Entry 6IGX (X-ray diffraction, 3.00 A resolution); this record covers chains B and A.

Chain B:
Name: Condensin complex subunit 3
Organism: Homo sapiens
Reference sequence: Q9BPX3 (CND3_HUMAN); numbering as in UniProt; present here: 1-478, 554-900
Amino-acid sequence (839 residues; row label = number of the first residue in the row; note: 75 numbers in that range are skipped by the numbering (no residue carries them; nothing is unmodelled there); numbers below 1 keep their minus sign (Met-13 is residue -13)):
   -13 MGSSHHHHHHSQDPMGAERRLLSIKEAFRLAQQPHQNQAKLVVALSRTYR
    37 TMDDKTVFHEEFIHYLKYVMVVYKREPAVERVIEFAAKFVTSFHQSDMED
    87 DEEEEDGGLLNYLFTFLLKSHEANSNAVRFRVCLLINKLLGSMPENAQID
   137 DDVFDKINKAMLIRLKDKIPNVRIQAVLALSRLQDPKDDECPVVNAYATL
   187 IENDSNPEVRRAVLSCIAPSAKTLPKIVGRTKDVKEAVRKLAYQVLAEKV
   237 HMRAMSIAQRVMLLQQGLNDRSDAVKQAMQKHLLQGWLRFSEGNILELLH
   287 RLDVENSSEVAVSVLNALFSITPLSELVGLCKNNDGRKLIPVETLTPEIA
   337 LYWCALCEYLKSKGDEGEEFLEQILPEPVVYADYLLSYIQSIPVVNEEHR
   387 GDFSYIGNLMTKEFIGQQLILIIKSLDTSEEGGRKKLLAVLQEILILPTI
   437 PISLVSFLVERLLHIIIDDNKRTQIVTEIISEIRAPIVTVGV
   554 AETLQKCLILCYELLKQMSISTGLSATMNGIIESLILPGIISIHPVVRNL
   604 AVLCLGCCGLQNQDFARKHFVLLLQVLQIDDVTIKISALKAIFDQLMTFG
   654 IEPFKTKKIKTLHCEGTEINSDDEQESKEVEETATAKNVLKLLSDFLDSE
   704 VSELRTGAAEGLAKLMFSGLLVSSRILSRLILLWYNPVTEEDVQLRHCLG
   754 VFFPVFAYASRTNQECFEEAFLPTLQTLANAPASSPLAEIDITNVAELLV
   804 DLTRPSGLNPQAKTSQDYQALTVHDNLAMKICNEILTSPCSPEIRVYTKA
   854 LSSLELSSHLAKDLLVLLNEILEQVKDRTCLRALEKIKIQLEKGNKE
Not modelled in the structure: -13 to 6, 79-91, 131-136, 319-325, 380-392, 414-415, 474-477, 660-687, 811-822, 897-900
Differences from the reference sequence: expression tag (-13 to 0)
UniProt features mapped onto this chain:
  - modified residue (Phosphoserine): Ser390, Ser674
  - natural variant: Met265 (M265T: In a colorectal cancer sample)
What the authors report for this chain:
  - mutagenesis - K60D/R848E, R168E: decreased binding to dsDNA
  - mutagenesis - K60D/R848E, R168E: decreased binding to ssDNA
  - binding site for the ligand EPE: Arg168

Chain A:
Name: Condensin complex subunit 2
Organism: Homo sapiens
Reference sequence: Q15003 (CND2_HUMAN); residues 460-515 here correspond to UniProt positions 471-526 (UniProt number = residue number + 11)
Amino-acid sequence (57 residues; numbered 459 to 515; the number before each row is that of its first residue):
   459 MEIDFEDDIDFDVYFRKTKAATILTKSTLENQNWRATTLPTDFNYNVDTL
   509 VQLHLKP
Not modelled in the structure: 459, 486-489, 500, 515
Differences from the reference sequence: initiating methionine (459)
UniProt features mapped onto this chain:
  - modified residue: Ser485 (Phosphoserine)
  - cross-link: Lys477 (Glycyl lysine isopeptide (Lys-Gly) (interchain with G-Cter in SUMO2))
What the authors report for this chain:
  - contacts within the chain: Trp492-Arg493
  - mutagenesis - F501A/Y503A: unchanged binding to Condensin complex subunit 3 (chain B)

How chain B and chain A interact:
Residue-residue contacts (91):
  Lys11(B) - Phe463(A)
  Lys11(B) - Glu464(A)  salt bridge
  Phe14(B) - Phe463(A)  hydrophobic
  Gln18(B) - Glu460(A)
  Gln18(B) - Ile461(A)  hydrogen bond (side chain-backbone)
  Gln18(B) - Phe463(A)
  His50(B) - Asp466(A)  salt bridge
  Tyr51(B) - Phe463(A)
  Lys53(B) - Phe469(A)
  Lys53(B) - Phe473(A)
  Tyr54(B) - Asp462(A)
  Tyr54(B) - Phe463(A)
  Tyr54(B) - Asp465(A)  hydrogen bond (side chain-backbone)
  Tyr54(B) - Asp466(A)
  Tyr54(B) - Ile467(A)
  Tyr54(B) - Phe469(A)  hydrophobic
  Val55(B) - Ile461(A)  hydrophobic
  Val57(B) - Phe469(A)  hydrophobic
  Val57(B) - Tyr472(A)  hydrophobic
  Glu62(B) - Glu460(A)  hydrogen bond (side chain-backbone)
  Val65(B) - Ile461(A)  hydrophobic
  Phe102(B) - Phe473(A)  hydrophobic
  Ser106(B) - Phe473(A)
  Glu108(B) - Lys475(A)
  Glu108(B) - Ala479(A)
  Ala109(B) - Tyr472(A)
  Ala109(B) - Phe473(A)
  Ala109(B) - Arg474(A)
  Asn110(B) - Val471(A)  hydrogen bond (side chain-backbone)
  Asn110(B) - Tyr472(A)
  Asn110(B) - Arg474(A)  hydrogen bond (side chain-backbone)
  Asn110(B) - Thr476(A)
  Ser111(B) - Tyr472(A)  hydrogen bond (backbone-backbone)
  Val114(B) - Tyr472(A)
  Val114(B) - Phe473(A)  hydrophobic
  Arg115(B) - Ala479(A)  hydrogen bond (side chain-backbone)
  Ile149(B) - Thr480(A)
  Arg150(B) - Ala479(A)
  Arg150(B) - Thr480(A)
  Lys152(B) - Thr480(A)
  Lys152(B) - Ile481(A)  hydrogen bond (backbone-backbone)
  Asp153(B) - Ile481(A)
  Lys154(B) - Ala478(A)
  Lys154(B) - Ala479(A)  hydrogen bond (backbone-backbone)
  Lys154(B) - Thr480(A)  hydrogen bond (side chain-backbone)
  Lys154(B) - Ile481(A)
  Glu188(B) - Trp492(A)
  Glu188(B) - Thr495(A)  hydrogen bond (backbone-side chain)
  Asn189(B) - Gln490(A)  hydrogen bond (side chain-backbone)
  Asp190(B) - Thr495(A)
  Ser191(B) - Gln490(A)
  Arg196(B) - Thr495(A)
  Arg216(B) - Thr495(A)  hydrogen bond
  Arg216(B) - Thr496(A)
  Lys218(B) - Thr496(A)
  Lys218(B) - Leu497(A)  hydrogen bond (backbone-backbone)
  Asp219(B) - Thr495(A)
  Val220(B) - Ala494(A)
  Val220(B) - Thr495(A)  hydrogen bond (backbone-backbone)
  Val220(B) - Thr496(A)
  Val220(B) - Leu497(A)  hydrophobic
  Tyr565(B) - Leu513(A)
  Leu568(B) - Lys514(A)  hydrogen bond (backbone-side chain)
  Lys569(B) - Leu513(A)
  Lys569(B) - Lys514(A)
  Met571(B) - Lys514(A)
  Leu606(B) - Leu513(A)  hydrophobic
  Gly609(B) - Leu513(A)
  Cys610(B) - Leu513(A)
  Leu613(B) - Leu513(A)  hydrophobic
  Leu613(B) - Lys514(A)
  Lys643(B) - His512(A)
  Asp647(B) - Leu511(A)
  Asp647(B) - His512(A)  hydrogen bond (side chain-backbone)
  Asp647(B) - Leu513(A)  hydrogen bond (side chain-backbone)
  Thr651(B) - Leu511(A)
  Glu713(B) - Tyr503(A)  hydrogen bond
  Glu713(B) - His512(A)
  Lys717(B) - Thr507(A)
  Lys717(B) - Leu508(A)
  Lys717(B) - Gln510(A)  hydrogen bond (side chain-backbone)
  Lys717(B) - His512(A)  hydrogen bond
  Ser721(B) - Val509(A)
  Val746(B) - Phe501(A)  hydrophobic
  Gln747(B) - Phe501(A)
  Gln747(B) - Tyr503(A)
  His750(B) - Phe501(A)
  Cys751(B) - Tyr503(A)  hydrogen bond
  Cys751(B) - Leu508(A)  hydrophobic
  Val754(B) - Tyr503(A)
  Val754(B) - Val505(A)  hydrophobic
Interface residues without a listed pair, chain B (65 interface residues in all): Arg15, Met56, Ala64, Val68, Arg159, Arg225, Ile573, Ala644, Met650, Ala716, Phe720, Phe755, Val758
Interface residues without a listed pair, chain A (38 interface residues in all): Leu482, Asn491
From the paper, about this interface:
  - residue pairs: Glu188(B)-Trp492(A), Asp647(B)-His512(A) (hydrogen bond), Asp647(B)-Leu513(A) (hydrogen bond)
  - hot spots on chain B (mutagenesis) - D647K: decreased binding to Condensin complex subunit 2 (chain A)
  - interface residues, chain A: Ile461(A), Phe463(A), Phe469(A), Tyr472(A), Phe473(A), Lys475(A), Thr476(A), Ala479(A), Thr480(A), Ile481(A), Thr495(A), Leu497(A), Val505(A), Leu508(A), Val509(A), Leu511(A), His512(A), Leu513(A), Lys514(A)
  - hot spots on chain A (mutagenesis) - F463A/F469A/F473A, F463Q/F469Q/F473Q: decreased binding to Condensin complex subunit 3 (chain B)
  - hot spots on chain A (mutagenesis) - F463Q/F469Q/F473Q/F501Q/Y503Q: abolished binding to Condensin complex subunit 3 (chain B)

Summary:
65 residues of chain B and 38 residues of chain A are in contact; the contacts include 22 hydrogen bonds and 2
salt bridges. Polar contacts include Lys11(B)-Glu464(A), His50(B)-Asp466(A) and Gln18(B)-Ile461(A). The paper
describes a contact between Glu188(B) and Trp492(A); hydrogen bonds between Asp647(B) and His512(A) and
Asp647(B) and Leu513(A). The paper reports a binding site for the ligand EPE at Arg168(B); K60D/R848E and
R168E of chain B reduce binding to dsDNA; 7 substitutions were tested in all.
Chain B is Condensin complex subunit 3 and chain A is Condensin complex subunit 2, both from Homo sapiens; the
structure, Crystal structure of human CAP-G in complex with CAP-H, was determined by X-ray diffraction.
